Entry 3RTQ (X-ray diffraction, 2.80 A resolution); this record covers chains A and B of the 4 polymer chains in the assembly.

# Chain A
Protein: Antigen-presenting glycoprotein CD1d1
Organism: Mus musculus
UniProtKB: P11609 (CD1D1_MOUSE); residues 1-279 here correspond to UniProt positions 19-297 (UniProt number = residue number + 18)
Chain sequence (285 residues; row label = number of the first residue in the row):
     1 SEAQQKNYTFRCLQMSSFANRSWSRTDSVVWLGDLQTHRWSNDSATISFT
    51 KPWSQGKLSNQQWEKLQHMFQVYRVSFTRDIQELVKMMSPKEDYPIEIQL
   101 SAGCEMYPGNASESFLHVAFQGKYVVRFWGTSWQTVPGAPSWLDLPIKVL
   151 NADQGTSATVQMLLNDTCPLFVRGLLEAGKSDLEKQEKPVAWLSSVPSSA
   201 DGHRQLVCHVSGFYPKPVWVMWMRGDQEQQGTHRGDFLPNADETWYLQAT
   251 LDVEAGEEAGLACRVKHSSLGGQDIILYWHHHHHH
Unresolved in the structure: 1-6, 199-203, 280-285
Disulfide bonds: Cys104-Cys168, Cys208-Cys263
Covalent attachments: N-acetylglucosamine (NAG) linked to Asn20, Asn42; glycan linked to Asn165
Construct notes: expression tag (280-285)
Residues lining bound ligands: H4S (N-[(2S,3S,4R)-3,4-dihydroxy-1-{[(1S,2S,3R,4R,5S)-2,3,4,5-tetrahydroxycyclohexyl]amino}octadecan-2-yl]hexacosanamide): Phe10, Cys12, Gln14, Ser28, Val30, His38, Trp40, Ile47, Trp63, Leu66, Met69, Phe70, Tyr73, Ser76, Phe77, Asp80, Ile81, Leu84, Val85, Ile98, Leu100, Ala102, Gly103, Leu116, Val118, Phe120, Val126, Trp133, Trp142, Leu143, Pro146, Leu150, Asp153, Gly155, Thr156, Thr159, Val160, Leu163, Leu164, Cys168, Phe171
Curated features (UniProtKB/Swiss-Prot):
  - binding site (a D-galactosylceramide): Asp80, Asp153 to Thr156
  - glycosylation (N-linked (GlcNAc...) asparagine): Asn7, Asn20, Asn42, Asn110, Asn165
What the authors report for this chain:
  - binding site for H4S: Thr156

# Chain B
Protein: Beta-2-microglobulin
Organism: Mus musculus
UniProtKB: P01887 (B2MG_MOUSE); residues 1-99 here correspond to UniProt positions 21-119 (UniProt number = residue number + 20)
Chain sequence (99 residues; numbered 1 to 99; the number before each row is that of its first residue):
     1 IQKTPQIQVYSRHPPENGKPNILNCYVTQFHPPHIEIQMLKNGKKIPKVE
    51 MSDMSFSKDWSFYILAHTEFTPTETDTYACRVKHASMAEPKTVYWDRDM
Unresolved in the structure: 1, 98-99
Disulfide bonds: Cys25-Cys80
Construct notes: variant Ala85 (Asp105 in P01887)

# Chain A / chain B interface
Contacting residue pairs - 51 pairs, chain A then chain B:
  Leu13(A) - Ser55(B)
  Leu13(A) - Phe56(B)
  Gln14(A) - Phe56(B)
  Met15(A) - Met54(B)
  Met15(A) - Phe56(B)  hydrophobic
  Met15(A) - Phe62(B)  hydrophobic
  Ser17(A) - Pro33(B)
  Val29(A) - Asp53(B)
  Val29(A) - Met54(B)
  Val29(A) - Ser55(B)
  Trp31(A) - Ser55(B)  hydrogen bond
  Trp31(A) - Tyr63(B)
  Gln36(A) - Asp53(B)  hydrogen bond
  Arg39(A) - Asp53(B)  salt bridge
  Glu97(A) - His31(B)
  Glu97(A) - Pro32(B)
  Glu97(A) - Pro33(B)
  Gln99(A) - His31(B)
  Gln99(A) - Phe56(B)
  Gln99(A) - Trp60(B)  hydrogen bond (side chain-backbone)
  Gln99(A) - Phe62(B)
  Leu100(A) - Phe56(B)
  Ser101(A) - Trp60(B)
  His117(A) - Trp60(B)
  Ala119(A) - Trp60(B)  hydrophobic
  Gln121(A) - His31(B)
  Gly122(A) - His31(B)
  Tyr124(A) - Trp60(B)
  Val190(A) - Pro14(B)  hydrophobic
  Trp192(A) - Ser11(B)
  Trp192(A) - His13(B)
  Trp192(A) - Pro14(B)  hydrophobic
  Trp192(A) - Pro15(B)
  Ser211(A) - Arg12(B)  hydrogen bond (side chain-backbone)
  Gly212(A) - Arg12(B)
  Leu238(A) - Gln8(B)
  Leu238(A) - Tyr10(B)
  Leu238(A) - Tyr26(B)  hydrophobic
  Pro239(A) - Tyr10(B)  hydrogen bond (backbone-side chain)
  Pro239(A) - Tyr26(B)
  Pro239(A) - Leu65(B)
  Asn240(A) - Tyr10(B)
  Asn240(A) - Arg12(B)
  Asn240(A) - Asn24(B)  hydrogen bond
  Asn240(A) - Leu65(B)
  Ala241(A) - Leu65(B)
  Ala241(A) - His67(B)
  Asp242(A) - Arg12(B)  salt bridge
  Thr244(A) - Arg12(B)
  Tyr246(A) - Tyr10(B)  hydrophobic
  Tyr246(A) - Ser11(B)
Interface residues without a listed pair, chain A (30 interface residues in all): Val118, Ser194
Interface residues without a listed pair, chain B (22 interface residues in all): Arg97

# Overview
30 residues of chain A and 22 residues of chain B are in contact, with 6 hydrogen bonds and 2 salt bridges.
Among the polar pairs are Arg39(A)-Asp53(B), Asp242(A)-Arg12(B) and Trp31(A)-Ser55(B). Bound to chain A:
compound H4S. N-acetylglucosamine is covalently linked to Asn20(A) and Asn42(A). From the paper: a binding
site for H4S at Thr156(A).
Here chain A is Antigen-presenting glycoprotein CD1d1 and chain B is Beta-2-microglobulin, both from Mus
musculus. Entry 3RTQ (Structure of the mouse CD1d-HS44-iNKT TCR complex) was determined by X-ray diffraction.
